3R8F - chains C and E of the 5 polymer chains in the assembly; structure by X-ray diffraction, 3.37 A resolution.

== Chain C ==
Protein: Chromosomal replication initiator protein dnaA
From: Aquifex aeolicus
Reference sequence: O66659 (DNAA_AQUAE); residues 76-399 here = UniProt positions 76-399
Chain sequence (324 residues; each row starts with the number of its first residue):
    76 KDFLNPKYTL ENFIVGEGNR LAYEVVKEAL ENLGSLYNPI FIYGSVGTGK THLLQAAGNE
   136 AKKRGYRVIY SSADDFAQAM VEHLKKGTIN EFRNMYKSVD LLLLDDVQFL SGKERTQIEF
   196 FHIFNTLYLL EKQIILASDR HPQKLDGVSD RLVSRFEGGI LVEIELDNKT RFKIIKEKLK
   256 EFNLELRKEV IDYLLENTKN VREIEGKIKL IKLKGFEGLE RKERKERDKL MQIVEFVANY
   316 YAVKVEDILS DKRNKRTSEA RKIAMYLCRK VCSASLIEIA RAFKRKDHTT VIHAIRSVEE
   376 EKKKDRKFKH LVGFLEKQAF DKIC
Disordered / not traced: 76, 328, 378-380
Bound ions: Mg2+: Thr126 (together with AMP-PCP)
Residues lining bound ligands: AMP-PCP (ACP; phosphomethylphosphonic acid adenylate ester): Tyr83, Asn87, Phe88, Ile89, Asn94, Val121, Gly122, Thr123, Gly124, Lys125, Thr126, His127, Asp181, Ile249, Lys253, Val276, Arg277, Glu280
Swiss-Prot annotation at these positions:
  - binding site (ADP): Ile89, Asn94, Gly122, Thr123, Gly124, Lys125, Thr126, His127
  - binding site (ATP): Ile89, Gly122, Gly124, Lys125, Thr126, His127, Asp180, Arg277
  - binding site (Mg(2+)): Thr126, Asp181
  - binding site (ssDNA): Val156, Lys188, Arg190, Thr191
  - mutagenesis: Val156 (V156A: 3.6-fold decreased affinity for ssDNA, very poor unwinding of 15-mer dsDNA), Lys188 (K188A: 4.5-fold decreased affinity for ssDNA, very poor unwinding of 15-mer dsDNA; K188D: 8.2-fold decreased affinity for ssDNA, very poor unwinding of 15-mer dsDNA), Arg190 (R190A: 1.7-fold decreased affinity for ssDNA, very poor unwinding of 15-mer dsDNA; R190D: 8-fold decreased affinity for ssDNA, very poor unwinding of 15-mer dsDNA), Arg230 (R230A: Very poor unwinding of 15-mer dsDNA), Gly281 (G281Q: Very poor unwinding of 15-mer dsDNA), Ser350 (S350D: Very poor unwinding of 15-mer dsDNA)
Reported in the primary citation:
  - binding site for the 12-nt DNA strand (chain E): Val156, Lys188, Arg190, Thr191

== Chain E ==
Molecule: 12-nt DNA strand
Sequence (12 nucleotides; numbered 1 to 12; the number before each row is that of its first residue):
     1 AAAAAAAAAA AA

== Chain C / chain E interface ==
Residue-residue contacts - 9 pairs, chain C then chain E:
  Val156(C) - DA4(E)  base contact
  Leu159(C) - DA4(E)  sugar contact
  Lys188(C) - DA5(E)  phosphate contact
  Lys188(C) - DA6(E)  salt bridge to the phosphate
  Glu189(C) - DA5(E)  phosphate contact
  Arg190(C) - DA3(E)  sugar contact
  Arg190(C) - DA4(E)  salt bridge to the phosphate
  Arg190(C) - DA5(E)  hydrogen bond to the phosphate
  Thr191(C) - DA5(E)  hydrogen bond to the phosphate
Interface residues without a listed pair, chain C (9 interface residues in all): Met155, Lys160, Gly187

== Summary ==
Chain C and chain E form an interface of 9 and 4 residues respectively; the contacts include 2 hydrogen bonds
and 2 salt bridges. Polar pairs include Arg190(C)-DA5(E), Thr191(C)-DA5(E) and Lys188(C)-DA6(E). Ligands of
chain C: AMP-PCP. The paper reports a binding site for the 12-nt DNA strand (chain E) at Val156(C), Lys188(C)
and Arg190(C) among others.
Here chain C is Chromosomal replication initiator protein dnaA (Aquifex aeolicus) and chain E is a 12-nt DNA
strand. Entry 3R8F (Replication initiator DnaA bound to AMPPCP and single-stranded DNA) was determined by
X-ray diffraction.
